PDB entry 2H3S | solution NMR | chains A and B

Chain A:
Protein: Pancreatic hormone
Notes: fragment: Pancreatic hormone, residues 1-9
UniProtKB: P68249 (PAHO_MELGA); residues 1-9 here = UniProt positions 1-9
Chain sequence (9 residues; numbered 1 to 9; the number before each row is that of its first residue):
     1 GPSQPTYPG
Glycans and other covalent adducts: (3-{(Z)-[3-(aminomethyl)phenyl]diazenyl}phenyl)acetic acid (ZAB) linked to Gly9

Chain B:
Protein: Pancreatic hormone
Notes: fragment: Pancreatic hormone, residues 11-34
UniProtKB: P68249 (PAHO_MELGA); residues 11-34 here correspond to UniProt positions 13-36 (UniProt number = residue number + 2)
Chain sequence (25 residues; row label = number of the first residue in the row):
    11 PVEDLIRFYN DLQQYLNVVT RHRYX
Modified residues: NH2 (amino group) at position 35
Curated features (UniProtKB/Swiss-Prot):
  - modified residue: Tyr34 (Tyrosine amide)

Interface between chain A and chain B:
Pairs across the interface (5):
  Gln4(A) with Arg17(B)
  Thr6(A) with Arg17(B)
  Tyr7(A) with Asp14(B)
  Pro8(A) with Asp14(B); Phe18(B)

In short:
The interface between chain A and chain B involves 4 residues on one side and 3 on the other. Covalently
linked compound ZAB: at Gly9(A).
Chain A is Pancreatic hormone and chain B is Pancreatic hormone; the structure, cis-Azobenzene-avian
pancreatic polypeptide bound to DPC micelles, was determined by solution NMR.
